PDB entry 5DS4 | X-ray diffraction, 3.20 A resolution | chains A and G of the 8 polymer chains in the assembly

Chain A:
Name: CRISPR-associated endonuclease Cas1
Organism: Escherichia coli (strain K12)
Notes: EC 3.1.-.-
Reference sequence: Q46896 (CAS1_ECOLI); numbering as in UniProt (aligned over 1-305)
Sequence (306 residues; numbered 0 to 305; the number before each row is that of its first residue; numbering starts at 0):
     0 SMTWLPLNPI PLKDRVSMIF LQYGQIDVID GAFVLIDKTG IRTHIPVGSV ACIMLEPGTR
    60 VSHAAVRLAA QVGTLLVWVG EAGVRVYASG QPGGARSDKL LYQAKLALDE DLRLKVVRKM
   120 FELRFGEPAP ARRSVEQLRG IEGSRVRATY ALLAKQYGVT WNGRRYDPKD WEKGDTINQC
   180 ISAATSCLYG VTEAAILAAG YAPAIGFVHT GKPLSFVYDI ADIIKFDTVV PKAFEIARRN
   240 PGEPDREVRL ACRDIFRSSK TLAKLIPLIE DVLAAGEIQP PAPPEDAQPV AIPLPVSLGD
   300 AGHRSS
Unresolved in the structure: 0-14, 164-174, 282-305
Sequence notes: expression tag (0)
Curated features (UniProtKB/Swiss-Prot):
  - binding site (Mg(2+)): Glu141, His208, Asp221
  - mutagenesis: Tyr22 (Y22A: Slightly decreased spacer acquisition in vivo; Y22F: Nearly wild-type spacer acquisition in vivo), Arg41 (R41E: Dramatically decreased spacer acquisition in vivo), Arg59 (R59A: Loss of spacer acquisition in vivo, decreased protospacer binding; R59D: Dramatically decreased spacer acquisition in vitro, 250-fold decreased affinity for protospacer DNA), Arg66 (R66D: Dramatically decreased spacer acquisition in vitro, 250-fold decreased affinity for protospacer DNA; R66E: Dramatically decreased spacer acquisition in vivo), Arg84 (R84A: Decreased spacer acquisition in vivo; R84E: Dramatically decreased spacer acquisition in vivo), Glu141 (E141A: No cleavage of any substrates, no restoration of UV or mitomycin C (MMC) resistance. Loss of spacer acquisition in vivo), Tyr149 (Y149A: No effect on in vitro protospacer integration), Tyr165 (Y165A: No effect on in vitro protospacer integration. Alone significantly decreased protospacer acquisition in vivo ...), Trp170 (W170A: Alone significantly decreased protospacer acquisition in vivo. Decreased protospacer binding; in association with A-170), Thr184 (T184A: No cleavage of any substrates), Tyr188 (Y188A: Partial inhibition of cleavage. No effect on in vitro protospacer integration. Significantly decreased protospacer acquisition in vivo), His208 (H208A: No cleavage of any substrates, no restoration of UV or MMC resistance. Loss of spacer acquisition in vivo), 13 further mutagenesis entries in UniProt
From the paper describing this entry:
  - binding site for the 28-nt DNA strand (chain G): Tyr22, Arg41, Arg66, Arg84, Tyr217, Arg245, Arg248
  - catalytic residues: Glu141, His208, Asp221
  - mutagenesis - R59D, R66D: decreased binding to 5 nt overhang protospacer
  - mutagenesis - R59D, R66D: decreased catalytic activity on protospacer substrates
  - mutagenesis - Y22A: decreased catalytic activity on splayed ends

Chain G:
Molecule: 28-nt DNA strand
Sequence (28 nucleotides; numbered 1 to 28; the number before each row is that of its first residue):
     1 AAACACCAGA ACGAGTAGTA AATTGGGC

How chain A and chain G interact:
Pairs across the interface (27):
  Tyr22(A) with DT23(G), hydrogen bond to the base
  Pro56(A) with DT23(G), sugar contact; DT24(G), phosphate contact
  Gly79(A) with DT24(G), phosphate contact
  Glu80(A) with DT23(G), sugar contact; DT24(G), hydrogen bond to the phosphate
  Val83(A) with DT24(G), phosphate contact
  Arg84(A) with DT24(G), phosphate contact; DG25(G), salt bridge to the phosphate; DG26(G), sugar contact
  Tyr86(A) with DT24(G), hydrogen bond to the phosphate
  Arg163(A) with DG27(G), hydrogen bond to the phosphate; DC28(G), salt bridge to the phosphate
  Ser181(A) with DG27(G), hydrogen bond to the base
  Thr184(A) with DG27(G), phosphate contact; DC28(G), phosphate contact
  Ser185(A) with DG26(G), phosphate contact
  Tyr188(A) with DC28(G), sugar contact
  His208(A) with DC28(G), hydrogen bond to the phosphate
  Lys211(A) with DC28(G), base contact
  Tyr217(A) with DC28(G), hydrogen bond to the base
  Lys224(A) with DC28(G), salt bridge to the phosphate
  Asp244(A) with DG26(G), hydrogen bond to the base
  Arg245(A) with DA22(G), phosphate contact; DT23(G), phosphate contact
  Arg248(A) with DT23(G), salt bridge to the phosphate; DT24(G), hydrogen bond to the sugar
Interface residues without a listed pair, chain A (22 interface residues in all): Asn177, Gln178, Leu249

In short:
22 residues of chain A and 7 residues of chain G are in contact, with 9 hydrogen bonds and 4 salt bridges.
Polar contacts include Tyr22(A)-DT23(G), Ser181(A)-DG27(G) and Tyr217(A)-DC28(G). From the paper: catalytic
residues Glu141(A), His208(A) and Asp221(A); R59D and R66D of chain A reduce binding to 5 nt overhang
protospacer.
Chain A is CRISPR-associated endonuclease Cas1 (Escherichia coli (strain K12)) and chain G is a 28-nt DNA
strand; the structure, Crystal structure the Escherichia coli Cas1-Cas2 complex bound to protospacer DNA, was
determined by X-ray diffraction together with 5DS5 and 5DS6 from the same study.
